3J98 - chains G and M of the 13 polymer chains in the assembly; structure by electron microscopy, 8.40 A resolution (very low resolution: no residue pairs are listed; an interface is given only as per-side residue counts).

== Chain G ==
Molecule: Alpha-soluble NSF attachment protein
Organism: Rattus norvegicus
Reference sequence: P54921 (SNAA_RAT); numbering as in UniProt (aligned over 1-295)
Chain sequence (297 residues; each row starts with the number of its first residue; numbers below 1 keep their minus sign (Gly-1 is residue -1)):
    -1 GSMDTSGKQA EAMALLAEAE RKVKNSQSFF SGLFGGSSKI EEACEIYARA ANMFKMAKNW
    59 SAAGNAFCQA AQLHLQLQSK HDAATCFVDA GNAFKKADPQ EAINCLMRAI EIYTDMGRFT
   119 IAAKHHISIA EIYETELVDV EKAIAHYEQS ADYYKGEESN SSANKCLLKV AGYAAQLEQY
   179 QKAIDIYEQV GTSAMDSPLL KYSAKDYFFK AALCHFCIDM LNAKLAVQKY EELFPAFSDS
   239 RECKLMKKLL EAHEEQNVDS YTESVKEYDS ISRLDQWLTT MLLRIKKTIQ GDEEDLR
Unresolved in the structure: -1 to 7, 294-295
Construct notes: expression tag (-1 to 0)
Reported in the primary citation:
  - mutagenesis - D217A/E249K/E252K/E253K: decreased catalytic activity on SNARE complex disassembly
  - mutagenesis - K122E/K163E: abolished catalytic activity
  - mutagenesis - K203E/R239E: decreased catalytic activity

== Chain M ==
Molecule: Synaptosomal-associated protein 25
Organism: Rattus norvegicus
Chain sequence (188 residues; numbered 17 to 204; the number before each row is that of its first residue):
    17 RADQLADESL ESTRRMLQLV EESKDAGIRT LVMLDEQGEQ LDRVEEGMNH INQDMKEAEK
    77 NLKDLGKFCG LCVCPCNKLK SSDAYKKAWG NNQDGVVASQ PARVVDEREQ MAISGGFIRR
   137 VTNDARENEM DENLEQVSGI IGNLRHMALD MGNEIDTQNR QIDRIMEKAD SNKTRIDEAN
   197 QRATKMLG
Unresolved in the structure: 84-140

== Interface between chain G and chain M ==
At this resolution (8 A) residue pairs are not listed: 17 residues of chain G and 17 of chain M lie at the interface.

== Overview ==
The chain G/chain M interface involves 17 residues from each chain. From the paper: D217A/E249K/E252K/E253K of
chain G reduce catalytic activity on SNARE complex disassembly; K122E/K163E of chain G abolish catalytic
activity.
Here chain G is Alpha-soluble NSF attachment protein and chain M is Synaptosomal-associated protein 25, both
from Rattus norvegicus. Entry 3J98 (Structure of 20S supercomplex) was determined by electron microscopy
together with 3J94, 3J95, 3J96, 3J97 and 3J99 from the same study.
